PDB entry 8IQI | electron microscopy, 3.32 A resolution | chains D and G of the 7 polymer chains in the assembly

== Chain D ==
Name: Putative primase C962R
Source organism: African swine fever virus BA71V
Reference sequence: A0A0C5B022 (A0A0C5B022_ASF); numbering as in UniProt (aligned over 1-962)
Sequence (964 residues; row label = number of the first residue in the row; numbers below 1 keep their minus sign (Gly-1 is residue -1)):
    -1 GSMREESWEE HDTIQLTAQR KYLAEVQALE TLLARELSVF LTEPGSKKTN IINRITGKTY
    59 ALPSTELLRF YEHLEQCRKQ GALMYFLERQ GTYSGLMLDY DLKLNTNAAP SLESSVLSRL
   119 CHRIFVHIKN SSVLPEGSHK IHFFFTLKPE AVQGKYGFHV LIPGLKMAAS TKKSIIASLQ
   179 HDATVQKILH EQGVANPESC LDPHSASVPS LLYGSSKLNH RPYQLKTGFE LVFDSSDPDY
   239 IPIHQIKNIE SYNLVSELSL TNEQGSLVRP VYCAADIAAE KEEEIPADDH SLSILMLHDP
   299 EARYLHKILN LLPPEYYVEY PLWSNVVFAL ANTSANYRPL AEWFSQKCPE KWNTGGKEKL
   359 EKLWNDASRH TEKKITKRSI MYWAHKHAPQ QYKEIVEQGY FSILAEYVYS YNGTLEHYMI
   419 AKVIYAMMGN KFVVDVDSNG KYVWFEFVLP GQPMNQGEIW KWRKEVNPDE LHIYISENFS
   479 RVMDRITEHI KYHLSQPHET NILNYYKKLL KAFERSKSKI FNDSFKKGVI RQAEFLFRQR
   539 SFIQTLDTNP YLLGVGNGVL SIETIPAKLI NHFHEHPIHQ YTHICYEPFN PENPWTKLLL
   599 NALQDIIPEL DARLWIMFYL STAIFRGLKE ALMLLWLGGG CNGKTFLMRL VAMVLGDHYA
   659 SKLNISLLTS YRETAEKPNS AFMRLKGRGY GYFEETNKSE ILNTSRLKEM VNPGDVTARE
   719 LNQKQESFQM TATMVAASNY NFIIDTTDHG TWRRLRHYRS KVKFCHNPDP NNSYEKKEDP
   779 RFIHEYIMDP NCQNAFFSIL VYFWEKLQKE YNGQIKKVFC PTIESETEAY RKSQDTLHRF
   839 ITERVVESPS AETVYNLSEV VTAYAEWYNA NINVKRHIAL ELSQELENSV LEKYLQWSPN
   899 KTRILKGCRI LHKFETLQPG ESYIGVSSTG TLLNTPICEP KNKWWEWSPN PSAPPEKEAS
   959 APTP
Unresolved in the structure: -1 to 8, 275-284, 919-934, 951-962
Differences from the reference sequence: expression tag (-1 to 0)
Bound ions: Mg2+: Thr643 (together with AMP-PNP)
Ligand contacts:
  - AMP-PNP (ANP; phosphoaminophosphonic acid-adenylate ester), molecule 1: Ala600, Asp603, Ile604, Gly638, Cys639, Asn640, Gly641, Lys642, Thr643, Phe644, Glu693, Asn737, Phe762, Lys775, Glu776, Asp777, Pro778, Arg779, Phe780, Ile781
  - AMP-PNP (ANP), molecule 2: Gly748, Arg751, Arg752
Reported in the primary citation:
  - binding site for AMP-PNP: Gly638 to Phe644, Asn737, Arg751, Arg752, Phe762, Asp777, Phe780
  - mutagenesis - K439A, K525A, R529A, K642A (20-fold), K675A, R717A, N720A, N737A, K873A/R874A: decreased catalytic activity on DNA-3
  - mutagenesis - K642A: abolished catalytic activity on ATP
  - mutagenesis - T643A, E692A, N737A, R751A, R751A/R752A, R752A: decreased catalytic activity on ATP
  - binding site for the 32-nt DNA strand (chain G): Lys439, Lys675, Arg717, Asn720
  - mutagenesis - K505A/K506A/K509A/R513A/K517A: decreased catalytic activity
  - mutagenesis - K642A: decreased catalytic activity on DNA-4
  - mutagenesis - K642A: abolished catalytic activity on DNA-5

== Chain G ==
Molecule: 32-nt DNA strand
Sequence (32 nucleotides; row label = number of the first residue in the row):
     1 TTTTTTTTTT TTTTTTTTTT TTTTTTTTTT TT
Unresolved in the structure: 11-32

== Chain D / chain G interface ==
Residue-residue contacts (5):
  Pro676(D) - DT7(G)  phosphate contact
  Arg717(D) - DT7(G)  salt bridge to the phosphate
  Leu719(D) - DT7(G)  phosphate contact
  Asn720(D) - DT6(G)  phosphate contact
  Asn720(D) - DT7(G)  hydrogen bond to the phosphate
Other interface residues (no listed pair), chain D (5 interface residues in all): Lys675
Other interface residues (no listed pair), chain G (4 interface residues in all): DT5, DT8

== Summary ==
5 residues of chain D face 4 of chain G across their interface; the contacts include 1 hydrogen bond and 1
salt bridge. Polar contacts include Asn720(D)-DT7(G) and Arg717(D)-DT7(G). From the paper: a binding site for
AMP-PNP at Gly638(D), Asn737(D) and Arg751(D) among others; K439A, K525A and R529A of chain D, among others,
reduce catalytic activity on DNA-3; 15 substitutions were tested in all.
Chain D is Putative primase C962R (African swine fever virus BA71V) and chain G is a 32-nt DNA strand; the
structure, Structure of Full-Length AsfvPrimPol in Complex-Form, was determined by electron microscopy
together with 8IQB, 8IQC, 8IQD and 8IQH from the same study.
